4UMO - chains A and C of the 4 polymer chains in the assembly; structure by X-ray diffraction, 3.00 A resolution.

Chain A:
Molecule: Potassium voltage-gated channel subfamily kqt member 1
Organism: Homo sapiens
Notes: fragment: proximal c-terminal domain, residues 352-396, 502-539
Reference sequence: P51787 (KCNQ1_HUMAN); numbering as in UniProt; present here: 352-396, 504-539
Sequence (112 residues; row label = number of the first residue in the row; note: 105 numbers in that range are skipped by the numbering (no residue carries them; nothing is unmodelled there)):
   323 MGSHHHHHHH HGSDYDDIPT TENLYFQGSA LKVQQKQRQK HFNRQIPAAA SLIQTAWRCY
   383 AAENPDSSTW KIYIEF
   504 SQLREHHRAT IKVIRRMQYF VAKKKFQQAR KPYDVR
Disordered / not traced: 323-355, 536-539
Differences from the reference sequence: expression tag (323-351); engineered mutation Glu-397 (His502 in P51787), Phe-398 (Ile503 in P51787)
UniProt features mapped onto this chain:
  - region: Ala-370 to Tyr-382 (Interaction with CALM), Lys-515 to Phe-529 (Interaction with CALM), Pro-535 to Arg-539 (Interaction with KCNE1 C-terminus)

Chain C:
Molecule: Calmodulin
Organism: Homo sapiens
Reference sequence: P62158 (CALM_HUMAN); residues 0-148 here correspond to UniProt positions 1-149 (UniProt number = residue number + 1)
Sequence (149 residues; numbered 0 to 148; the number before each row is that of its first residue; numbering starts at 0):
     0 MADQLTEEQI AEFKEAFSLF DKDGDGTITT KELGTVMRSL GQNPTEAELQ DMINEVDADG
    60 NGTIDFPEFL TMMARKMKDT DSEEEIREAF RVFDKDGNGY ISAAELRHVM TNLGEKLTDE
   120 EVDEMIREAD IDGDGQVNYE EFVQMMTAK
Disordered / not traced: 0-2, 148
Ion coordination: Ca2+ site 1: Asp-20, Asp-22, Asp-24, Thr-26, Glu-31; Ca2+ site 2: Asp-56, Asp-58, Asn-60, Thr-62, Glu-67

Interface between chain A and chain C:
Pairs across the interface (40; chain A residue first):
  His-509(A) / Glu-14(C)  salt bridge
  His-509(A) / Leu-18(C)
  Ala-512(A) / Leu-18(C)  hydrophobic
  Thr-513(A) / Leu-18(C)
  Thr-513(A) / Phe-19(C)
  Thr-513(A) / Leu-39(C)
  Ile-514(A) / Leu-39(C)  hydrophobic
  Val-516(A) / Phe-19(C)  hydrophobic
  Val-516(A) / Phe-68(C)  hydrophobic
  Ile-517(A) / Phe-19(C)  hydrophobic
  Ile-517(A) / Met-36(C)  hydrophobic
  Ile-517(A) / Leu-39(C)  hydrophobic
  Ile-517(A) / Met-51(C)
  Arg-519(A) / Met-71(C)  hydrogen bond (side chain-backbone)
  Arg-519(A) / Met-72(C)  hydrogen bond (side chain-backbone)
  Arg-519(A) / Arg-74(C)  hydrogen bond (side chain-backbone)
  Arg-519(A) / Met-76(C)
  Met-520(A) / Leu-32(C)  hydrophobic
  Met-520(A) / Met-51(C)  hydrophobic
  Met-520(A) / Met-71(C)  hydrophobic
  Gln-521(A) / Met-36(C)
  Gln-521(A) / Met-51(C)
  Gln-521(A) / Glu-114(C)
  Tyr-522(A) / Met-76(C)  hydrophobic
  Tyr-522(A) / Ser-81(C)
  Phe-523(A) / Glu-54(C)
  Phe-523(A) / Met-71(C)  hydrophobic
  Phe-523(A) / Arg-74(C)
  Val-524(A) / Asp-50(C)
  Val-524(A) / Met-51(C)  hydrophobic
  Val-524(A) / Glu-54(C)
  Lys-526(A) / Ser-81(C)
  Lys-526(A) / Glu-84(C)
  Lys-527(A) / Glu-54(C)
  Lys-528(A) / Asp-50(C)  salt bridge
  Phe-529(A) / Glu-84(C)
  Phe-529(A) / Glu-87(C)
  Phe-529(A) / Ala-88(C)  hydrophobic
  Gln-530(A) / Glu-84(C)
  Arg-533(A) / Glu-87(C)  salt bridge
Also at the interface, not in a pair above, chain A (19 interface residues in all): Arg-518
Also at the interface, not in a pair above, chain C (26 interface residues in all): Ala-15, Val-35, Val-55, Asp-80, Ile-85, Val-91, Glu-120

In short:
The interface between chain A and chain C involves 19 residues on one side and 26 on the other; the contacts
include 3 hydrogen bonds and 3 salt bridges. Polar pairs include His-509(A)/Glu-14(C), Lys-528(A)/Asp-50(C)
and Arg-533(A)/Glu-87(C).
Chain A is Potassium voltage-gated channel subfamily kqt member 1 and chain C is Calmodulin, both from Homo
sapiens; the structure, Crystal Structure of the Kv7.1 proximal C-terminal Domain in Complex with Calmodulin,
was determined by X-ray diffraction together with 4V0C from the same study.
